Entry 8WMN (electron microscopy, 2.82 A resolution); this record covers chains A and G of the 8 polymer chains in the assembly.

Chain A:
Protein: deadCbCas9
Notes: engineered mutation(s): D9A, H837A
Chain sequence (1442 residues; numbered 1 to 1442; the number before each row is that of its first residue):
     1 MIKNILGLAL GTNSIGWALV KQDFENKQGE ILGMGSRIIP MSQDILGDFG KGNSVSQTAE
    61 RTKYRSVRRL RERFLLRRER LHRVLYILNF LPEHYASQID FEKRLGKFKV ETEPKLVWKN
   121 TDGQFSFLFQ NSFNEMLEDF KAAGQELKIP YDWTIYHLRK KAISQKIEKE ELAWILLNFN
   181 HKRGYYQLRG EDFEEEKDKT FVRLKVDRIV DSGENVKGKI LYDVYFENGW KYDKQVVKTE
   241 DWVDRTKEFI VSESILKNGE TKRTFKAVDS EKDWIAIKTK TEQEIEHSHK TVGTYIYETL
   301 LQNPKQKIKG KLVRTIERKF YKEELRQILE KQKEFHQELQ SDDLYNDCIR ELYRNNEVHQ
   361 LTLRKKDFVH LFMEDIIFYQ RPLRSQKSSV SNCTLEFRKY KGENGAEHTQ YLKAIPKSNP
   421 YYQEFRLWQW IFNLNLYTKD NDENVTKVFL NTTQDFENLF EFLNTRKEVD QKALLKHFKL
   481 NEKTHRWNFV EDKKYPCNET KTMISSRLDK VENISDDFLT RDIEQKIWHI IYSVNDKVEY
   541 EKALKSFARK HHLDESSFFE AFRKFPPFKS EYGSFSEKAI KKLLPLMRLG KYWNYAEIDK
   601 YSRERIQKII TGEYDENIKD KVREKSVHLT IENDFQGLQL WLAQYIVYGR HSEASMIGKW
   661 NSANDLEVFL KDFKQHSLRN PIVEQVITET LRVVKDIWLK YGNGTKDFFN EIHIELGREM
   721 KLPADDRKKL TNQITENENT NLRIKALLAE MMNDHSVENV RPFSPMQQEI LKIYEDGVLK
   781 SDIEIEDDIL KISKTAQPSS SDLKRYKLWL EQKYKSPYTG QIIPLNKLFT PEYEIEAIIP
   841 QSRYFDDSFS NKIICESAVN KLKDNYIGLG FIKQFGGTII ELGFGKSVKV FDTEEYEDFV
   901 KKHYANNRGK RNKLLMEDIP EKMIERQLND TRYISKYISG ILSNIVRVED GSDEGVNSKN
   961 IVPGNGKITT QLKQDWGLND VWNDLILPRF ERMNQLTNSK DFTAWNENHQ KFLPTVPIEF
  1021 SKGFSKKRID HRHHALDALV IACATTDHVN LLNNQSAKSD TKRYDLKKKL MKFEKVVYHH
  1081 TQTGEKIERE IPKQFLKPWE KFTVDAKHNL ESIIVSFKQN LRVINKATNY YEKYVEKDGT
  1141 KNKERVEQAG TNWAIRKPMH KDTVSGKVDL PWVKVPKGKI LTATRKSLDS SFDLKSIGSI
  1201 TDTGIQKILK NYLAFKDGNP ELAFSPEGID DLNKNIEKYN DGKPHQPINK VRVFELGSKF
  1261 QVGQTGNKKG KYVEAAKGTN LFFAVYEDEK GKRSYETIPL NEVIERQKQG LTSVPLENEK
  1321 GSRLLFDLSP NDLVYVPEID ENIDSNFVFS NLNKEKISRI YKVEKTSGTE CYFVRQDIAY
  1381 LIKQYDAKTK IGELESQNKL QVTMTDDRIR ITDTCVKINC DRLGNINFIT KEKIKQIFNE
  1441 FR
Disordered / not traced: 718-929, 1074-1091

Chain G:
Protein: PcrIIC1
Chain sequence (136 residues; row label = number of the first residue in the row):
     1 MSLDKIAIDT NILLYAYDNR DLDKQDRAVE ILLKKPFVTQ LVVFEFIKVL ERRFKMDKKE
    61 ITKLTIKLLK EVIIPLSLHR DIYNYSQFLL QRYNFGLSDI LVLSDSILNN CTILLSEDMC
   121 NGMIVDKKLK IVNPFL
Disordered / not traced: 1-2
Metal / ion sites: Mg2+ near Asp-99 (its only coordinating residue here)

Chain A / chain G interface:
Contacting residue pairs (24):
  Phe-1347(A) / Lys-35(G)
  Ile-1429(A) / Lys-35(G)
  Ile-1429(A) / Glu-71(G)
  Thr-1430(A) / Leu-33(G)
  Lys-1431(A) / Asp-26(G)
  Lys-1431(A) / Val-29(G)
  Lys-1431(A) / Glu-30(G)  salt bridge
  Lys-1431(A) / Leu-33(G)
  Lys-1433(A) / Glu-71(G)
  Ile-1434(A) / Val-29(G)
  Ile-1434(A) / Leu-32(G)
  Ile-1434(A) / Leu-33(G)  hydrophobic
  Ile-1437(A) / Leu-64(G)  hydrophobic
  Ile-1437(A) / Lys-67(G)
  Ile-1437(A) / Leu-68(G)  hydrophobic
  Phe-1438(A) / Ala-16(G)
  Phe-1438(A) / Tyr-17(G)  hydrophobic
  Phe-1438(A) / Leu-64(G)  hydrophobic
  Phe-1441(A) / Tyr-17(G)
  Phe-1441(A) / Glu-60(G)
  Phe-1441(A) / Leu-64(G)  hydrophobic
  Arg-1442(A) / Tyr-17(G)  hydrogen bond (side chain-backbone)
  Arg-1442(A) / Asn-19(G)
  Arg-1442(A) / Gln-25(G)
Other interface residues (no listed pair), chain A (13 interface residues in all): Thr-1312, Arg-1323, Lys-1435
Other interface residues (no listed pair), chain G (21 interface residues in all): Met-56, Lys-63, Lys-70, Val-72, Ile-74, Pro-75

Overview:
Chain A and chain G form an interface of 13 and 21 residues respectively; the contacts include 1 hydrogen bond
and 1 salt bridge. Polar contacts include Lys-1431(A)/Glu-30(G) and Arg-1442(A)/Tyr-17(G).
Here chain A is deadCbCas9 and chain G is PcrIIC1. Entry 8WMN (Structure of CbCas9-PcrIIC1 complex bound to
62-bp DNA substrate (symmetric 20-nt complementary)) was determined by electron microscopy, deposited together
with 8IYQ, 8WMH, 8WMM and 8WR4.
